PDB entry 5OMV | X-ray diffraction, 2.00 A resolution | chains A and P of the 3 polymer chains in the assembly

[Chain A]
Protein: DNA polymerase
From: Thermococcus sp. 9oN-7
Notes: EC 2.7.7.7
Reference sequence: Q56366 (DPOL_THES9); residues 1-775 here = UniProt positions 1-775
Chain sequence (775 residues; each row starts with the number of its first residue):
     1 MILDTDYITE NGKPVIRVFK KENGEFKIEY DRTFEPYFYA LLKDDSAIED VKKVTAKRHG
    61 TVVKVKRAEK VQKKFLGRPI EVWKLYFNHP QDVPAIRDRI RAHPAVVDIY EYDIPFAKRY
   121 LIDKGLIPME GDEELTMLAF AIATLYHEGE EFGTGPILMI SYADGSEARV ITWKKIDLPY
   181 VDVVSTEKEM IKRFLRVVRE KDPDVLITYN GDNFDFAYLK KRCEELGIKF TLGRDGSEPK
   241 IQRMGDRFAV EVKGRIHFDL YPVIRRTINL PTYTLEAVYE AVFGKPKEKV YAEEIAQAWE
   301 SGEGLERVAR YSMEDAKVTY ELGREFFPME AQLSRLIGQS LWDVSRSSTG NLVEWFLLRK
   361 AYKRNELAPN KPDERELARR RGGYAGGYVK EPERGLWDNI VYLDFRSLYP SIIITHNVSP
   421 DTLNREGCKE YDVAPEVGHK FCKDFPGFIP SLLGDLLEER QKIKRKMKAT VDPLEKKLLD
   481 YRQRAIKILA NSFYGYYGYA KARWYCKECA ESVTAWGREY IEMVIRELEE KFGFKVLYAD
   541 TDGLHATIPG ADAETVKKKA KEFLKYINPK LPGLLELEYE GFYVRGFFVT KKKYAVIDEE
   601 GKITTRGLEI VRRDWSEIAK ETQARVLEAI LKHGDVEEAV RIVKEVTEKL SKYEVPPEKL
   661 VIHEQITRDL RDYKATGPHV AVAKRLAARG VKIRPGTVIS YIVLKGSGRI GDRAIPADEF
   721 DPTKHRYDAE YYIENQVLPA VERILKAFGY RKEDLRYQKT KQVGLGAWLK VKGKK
Unresolved in the structure: 759-775
Sequence notes: engineered mutation Ala141 (Asp in Q56366), Ala143 (Glu in Q56366)
Metal / ion sites: Mn2+: Asp404, Phe405, Asp542 (together with 2'-deoxyadenosine 5'-triphosphate); Mg2+: Asp404, Asp542 (together with 2'-deoxyadenosine 5'-triphosphate)
Small-molecule neighbours: 2'-deoxyadenosine 5'-triphosphate (DTP): Asp404, Phe405, Arg406, Ser407, Leu408, Tyr409, Pro410, Arg460, Lys487, Ile488, Asn491, Tyr494, Thr541, Asp542, Glu580
From the paper describing this entry:
  - conformationally variable residues (side-chain flip): Glu578, Glu580

[Chain P]
Molecule: DNA primer
Sequence (12 nucleotides; row label = number of the first residue in the row):
     1 GACCACGGCC AC

[Chain A / chain P interface]
Contacting residue pairs (31; chain A residue first):
  Asn269(A) with DC10(P), hydrogen bond to the phosphate
  Asp540(A) with DC12(P), sugar contact
  Thr541(A) with DC12(P), sugar contact
  Lys592(A) with DA11(P), hydrogen bond to the base
  Tyr594(A) with DC12(P), hydrogen bond to the phosphate
  Arg606(A) with DA11(P), phosphate contact; DC12(P), salt bridge to the phosphate
  Gly607(A) with DC10(P), phosphate contact; DA11(P), hydrogen bond to the phosphate
  Val611(A) with DC10(P), phosphate contact; DA11(P), phosphate contact
  Arg612(A) with DG8(P), base contact; DC9(P), hydrogen bond to the sugar; DC10(P), phosphate contact
  Arg613(A) with DC9(P), phosphate contact; DC10(P), salt bridge to the phosphate
  Asp614(A) with DC9(P), sugar contact
  Glu664(A) with DG8(P), sugar contact; DC9(P), phosphate contact
  Gln665(A) with DG8(P), phosphate contact; DC9(P), hydrogen bond to the phosphate
  Thr667(A) with DG8(P), hydrogen bond to the phosphate
  Arg668(A) with DG7(P), salt bridge to the phosphate; DG8(P), salt bridge to the phosphate
  Tyr673(A) with DG7(P), phosphate contact; DG8(P), hydrogen bond to the phosphate
  Lys674(A) with DC6(P), salt bridge to the phosphate; DG7(P), hydrogen bond to the phosphate
  Ala675(A) with DC6(P), phosphate contact; DG7(P), hydrogen bond to the phosphate
  His679(A) with DG8(P), salt bridge to the phosphate
Interface residues without a listed pair, chain A (24 interface residues in all): Tyr538, Asp542, Thr605, His663, Ile666

[In short]
Chain A and chain P form an interface of 24 and 7 residues respectively, with 10 hydrogen bonds and 6 salt
bridges. Among the polar pairs are Lys592(A)-DA11(P), Arg612(A)-DC9(P) and Asn269(A)-DC10(P). Chain A binds
2'-deoxyadenosine 5'-triphosphate. The Mn2+ site is built by Asp404(A), Phe405(A) and Asp542(A). The paper
reports conformational variability at Glu578(A) and Glu580(A).
Here chain A is DNA polymerase (Thermococcus sp. 9oN-7) and chain P is DNA primer. Entry 5OMV (Ternary complex
of 9N DNA polymerase in the replicative state with two metal ions in the ...) was determined by X-ray
diffraction (same publication as 5OMF and 5OMQ).
